Entry 6FJF (X-ray diffraction, 2.40 A resolution); this record covers chains B and C of the 6 polymer chains in the assembly.

[Chain B]
Molecule: Tubulin beta-2B chain
Organism: Bos taurus
UniProtKB: Q6B856 (TBB2B_BOVIN); the author numbering skips numbers that UniProt does not, so the offset changes along the chain: 1-42 = UniProt 1-42; 45-360 = UniProt 43-358; 369-455 = UniProt 359-445
Sequence (445 residues; row label = number of the first residue in the row; note: 10 numbers in that range are skipped by the numbering (no residue carries them; nothing is unmodelled there)):
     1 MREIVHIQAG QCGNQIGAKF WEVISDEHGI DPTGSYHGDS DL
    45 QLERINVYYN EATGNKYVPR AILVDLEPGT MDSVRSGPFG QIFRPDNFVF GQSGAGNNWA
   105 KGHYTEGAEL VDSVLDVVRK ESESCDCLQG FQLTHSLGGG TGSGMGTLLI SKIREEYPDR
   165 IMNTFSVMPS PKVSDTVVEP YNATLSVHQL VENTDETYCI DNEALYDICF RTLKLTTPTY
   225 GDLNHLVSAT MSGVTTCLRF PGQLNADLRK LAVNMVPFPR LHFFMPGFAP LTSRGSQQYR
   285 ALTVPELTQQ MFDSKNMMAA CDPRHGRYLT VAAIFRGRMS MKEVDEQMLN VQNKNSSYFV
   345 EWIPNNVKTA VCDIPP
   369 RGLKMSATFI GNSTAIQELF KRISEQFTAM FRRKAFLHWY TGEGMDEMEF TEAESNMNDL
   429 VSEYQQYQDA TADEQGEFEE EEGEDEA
Not modelled in the structure: 1, 278-281, 439-455
Curated features (UniProtKB/Swiss-Prot):
  - motif: M1 to I4 (MREI motif)
  - binding site (GTP): Q11, E71, S140, G144, T145, G146, N206, N228
  - binding site (Mg(2+)): E71
  - modified residue: S40 (Phosphoserine), T57 (Phosphothreonine), K60 (N6-acetyllysine), S174 (Phosphoserine), T287 (Phosphothreonine), T292 (Phosphothreonine), R320 (Omega-N-methylarginine), E448 (5-glutamyl polyglutamate)
  - cross-link (Glycyl lysine isopeptide (Lys-Gly)): K60 (interchain with G-Cter in ubiquitin), K326 (interchain with G-Cter in ubiquitin)
Ion coordination: Mg2+: Q11 (together with GDP)
Residues lining bound ligands: GDP (guanosine-5'-diphosphate): G10, Q11, C12, Q15, I16, D69, N101, S140, G142, G143, G144, T145, G146, S147, V171, P173, V177, D179, E183, N206, L209, Y224, L227, N228
Reported in the primary citation:
  - binding site for FcMaytansine: V181, M398, R401, A403, F404

[Chain C]
Molecule: Tubulin alpha-1B chain
Organism: Bos taurus
UniProtKB: P81947 (TBA1B_BOVIN); residue numbers follow UniProt; this construct covers 1-451
Sequence (451 residues; each row starts with the number of its first residue):
     1 MRECISIHVG QAGVQIGNAC WELYCLEHGI QPDGQMPSDK TIGGGDDSFN TFFSETGAGK
    61 HVPRAVFVDL EPTVIDEVRT GTYRQLFHPE QLITGKEDAA NNYARGHYTI GKEIIDLVLD
   121 RIRKLADQCT GLQGFLVFHS FGGGTGSGFT SLLMERLSVD YGKKSKLEFS IYPAPQVSTA
   181 VVEPYNSILT THTTLEHSDC AFMVDNEAIY DICRRNLDIE RPTYTNLNRL ISQIVSSITA
   241 SLRFDGALNV DLTEFQTNLV PYPRIHFPLA TYAPVISAEK AYHEQLSVAE ITNACFEPAN
   301 QMVKCDPRHG KYMACCLLYR GDVVPKDVNA AIATIKTKRS IQFVDWCPTG FKVGINYQPP
   361 TVVPGGDLAK VQRAVCMLSN TTAIAEAWAR LDHKFDLMYA KRAFVHWYVG EGMEEGEFSE
   421 AREDMAALEK DYEEVGVDSV EGEGEEEGEE Y
Not modelled in the structure: 441-451
Ion coordination: Ca2+: D39, T41, G44, E55
Residues lining bound ligands: GTP (guanosine-5'-triphosphate): G10, Q11, A12, Q15, I16, D69, D98, A99, A100, N101, S140, G142, G143, G144, T145, G146, I171, P173, V177, S178, T179, E183, N206, Y224, L227, N228, I231

[How chain B and chain C interact]
Residue-residue contacts (42):
  E71(B) with R2(C), salt bridge
  Q96(B) with M1(C); R2(C)
  S97(B) with R2(C), hydrogen bond (backbone-side chain)
  N101(B) with E254(C), hydrogen bond
  D179(B) with E254(C); K352(C), hydrogen bond (backbone-side chain)
  T180(B) with E254(C); N258(C)
  V181(B) with N258(C), hydrogen bond (backbone-side chain); P348(C), hydrophobic
  V182(B) with T257(C)
  T221(B) with K326(C); N329(C)
  A397(B) with W346(C)
  M398(B) with W346(C)
  R400(B) with D345(C), salt bridge; W346(C); S439(C), hydrogen bond
  R401(B) with Y262(C), hydrogen bond (backbone-side chain); D345(C), salt bridge; W346(C); E434(C), hydrogen bond (side chain-backbone); V435(C); V437(C), hydrogen bond (side chain-backbone); D438(C); S439(C), hydrogen bond
  K402(B) with Y262(C)
  A403(B) with Y262(C); W346(C), hydrophobic
  F404(B) with T257(C); N258(C); V260(C); P261(C), hydrogen bond (backbone-backbone); W346(C), hydrophobic
  H406(B) with V260(C), hydrogen bond (side chain-backbone); P261(C); Y262(C); P263(C)
  W407(B) with Q256(C); T257(C), hydrogen bond (side chain-backbone); V260(C)
Interface residues without a listed pair, chain B (21 interface residues in all): G98, G100, L405
Interface residues without a listed pair, chain C (23 interface residues in all): P325, C347

[In short]
The interface between chain B and chain C involves 21 residues on one side and 23 on the other; the contacts
include 12 hydrogen bonds and 3 salt bridges. Polar pairs include E71(B)-R2(C), R400(B)-D345(C) and
R401(B)-D345(C). Chain B binds GDP. The paper reports a binding site for FcMaytansine at V181(B), M398(B) and
R401(B) among others.
Here chain B is Tubulin beta-2B chain and chain C is Tubulin alpha-1B chain, both from Bos taurus. Entry 6FJF
(Tubulin-FcMaytansine complex) was determined by X-ray diffraction (same publication as 6FII and 6FJM).
